Entry 9G9A (electron microscopy, 2.83 A resolution); this record covers chains D and E of the 9 polymer chains in the assembly.

[Chain D (and E)]
Protein: CRISPR system Cms endoribonuclease Csm3
From: Enterococcus italicus DSM 15952
Notes: EC 3.1.-.-; chain E of this document is another copy of the same molecule, construct and numbering; everything in this record applies to it too
Reference sequence: E6LHV5 (CSM3_ENTI1); residues 1-214 here = UniProt positions 1-214
Amino-acid sequence (214 residues; numbered 1 to 214; the number before each row is that of its first residue):
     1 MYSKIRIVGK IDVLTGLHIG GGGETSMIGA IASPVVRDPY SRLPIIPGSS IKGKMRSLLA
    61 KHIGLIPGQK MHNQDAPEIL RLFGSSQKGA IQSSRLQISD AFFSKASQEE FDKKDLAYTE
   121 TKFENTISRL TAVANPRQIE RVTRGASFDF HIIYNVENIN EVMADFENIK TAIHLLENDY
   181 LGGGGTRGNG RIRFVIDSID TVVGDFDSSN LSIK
Unresolved in the structure: 21-28, 65-74 (chain E: 24-28)
Construct notes: engineered mutation Ala32 (Asp in E6LHV5)

[Interface between chain D and chain E]
Pairs across the interface (63):
  Leu14(D) - Phe102(E)
  Thr15(D) - Ser99(E)
  Thr15(D) - Asp100(E)
  Thr15(D) - Phe102(E)
  Leu58(D) - Tyr2(E)  hydrophobic
  Lys61(D) - Tyr2(E)
  Lys61(D) - Glu157(E)  salt bridge
  His62(D) - Met1(E)  hydrogen bond (backbone-backbone)
  His62(D) - Tyr2(E)
  Glu110(D) - Tyr40(E)  hydrogen bond
  Phe111(D) - Tyr40(E)  hydrophobic
  Leu116(D) - Pro39(E)
  Leu116(D) - Tyr40(E)  hydrophobic
  Glu120(D) - Pro39(E)
  Lys122(D) - Ser49(E)  hydrogen bond
  Phe123(D) - Gly22(E)
  Glu124(D) - Ser49(E)
  Thr126(D) - His72(E)
  Ile127(D) - His72(E)  hydrogen bond (backbone-side chain)
  Arg129(D) - Arg56(E)
  Arg129(D) - Ser57(E)
  Arg129(D) - Ala60(E)
  Arg129(D) - Leu65(E)
  Arg129(D) - Gln69(E)
  Arg129(D) - Met71(E)
  Arg129(D) - His72(E)  hydrogen bond
  Arg129(D) - Asp75(E)  salt bridge
  Leu130(D) - Gln69(E)
  Leu130(D) - Lys70(E)
  Arg141(D) - Asp100(E)  salt bridge
  Thr143(D) - Pro39(E)
  Thr143(D) - Tyr40(E)
  Arg144(D) - Asp38(E)  salt bridge
  Arg144(D) - Tyr40(E)
  Arg144(D) - Phe102(E)
  Gly145(D) - Tyr40(E)
  His174(D) - Val202(E)
  His174(D) - Val203(E)
  Leu175(D) - Tyr2(E)  hydrophobic
  Leu175(D) - Lys4(E)
  Leu175(D) - Val203(E)  hydrophobic
  Asn178(D) - Lys4(E)  hydrogen bond (backbone-side chain)
  Asn178(D) - Gln97(E)
  Asn178(D) - Ile153(E)
  Asn178(D) - Val202(E)
  Asn178(D) - Val203(E)
  Asp179(D) - Lys4(E)  salt bridge
  Asp179(D) - Gln97(E)
  Gly185(D) - Gln97(E)
  Thr186(D) - Lys52(E)  hydrogen bond
  Thr186(D) - Ser94(E)
  Thr186(D) - Leu96(E)
  Thr186(D) - Gln97(E)
  Thr186(D) - Ile98(E)  hydrogen bond (backbone-backbone)
  Arg187(D) - Gly48(E)
  Arg187(D) - Ser49(E)  hydrogen bond (backbone-side chain)
  Arg187(D) - Lys52(E)
  Arg187(D) - Ile98(E)
  Gly188(D) - Ile98(E)  hydrogen bond (backbone-backbone)
  Gly188(D) - Ser99(E)
  Gly188(D) - Asp100(E)
  Arg191(D) - Ser99(E)  hydrogen bond
  Arg191(D) - His151(E)
Also at the interface, not in a pair above, chain D (33 interface residues in all): Gly16, Lys114, Ser128, Tyr180
Also at the interface, not in a pair above, chain E (34 interface residues in all): Ser41, Pro47, Ser93

[In short]
33 residues of chain D and 34 residues of chain E are in contact, with 11 hydrogen bonds and 5 salt bridges.
Polar contacts include Lys61(D)-Glu157(E), Arg129(D)-Asp75(E) and Arg141(D)-Asp100(E).
Both chains are CRISPR system Cms endoribonuclease Csm3 (Enterococcus italicus DSM 15952). Entry 9G9A (CryoEM
structure of Enterococcus italicus Csm-crRNA (3.2 complex)) was determined by electron microscopy (same
publication as 9G9B, 9G9C, 9G9D, 9G9E, 9G9F, 9G9G and 4 further entries).
